PDB entry 7RYQ | electron microscopy, 4.60 A resolution (low resolution: residue-level contacts below are approximate; hydrogen-bond / salt-bridge calls are withheld) | chain B

# Chain B
Protein: KIF-binding protein
Organism: Homo sapiens
Reference sequence: Q96EK5 (KBP_HUMAN); residue numbers follow UniProt; this construct covers 1-621
Amino-acid sequence (621 residues; numbered 1 to 621; the number before each row is that of its first residue):
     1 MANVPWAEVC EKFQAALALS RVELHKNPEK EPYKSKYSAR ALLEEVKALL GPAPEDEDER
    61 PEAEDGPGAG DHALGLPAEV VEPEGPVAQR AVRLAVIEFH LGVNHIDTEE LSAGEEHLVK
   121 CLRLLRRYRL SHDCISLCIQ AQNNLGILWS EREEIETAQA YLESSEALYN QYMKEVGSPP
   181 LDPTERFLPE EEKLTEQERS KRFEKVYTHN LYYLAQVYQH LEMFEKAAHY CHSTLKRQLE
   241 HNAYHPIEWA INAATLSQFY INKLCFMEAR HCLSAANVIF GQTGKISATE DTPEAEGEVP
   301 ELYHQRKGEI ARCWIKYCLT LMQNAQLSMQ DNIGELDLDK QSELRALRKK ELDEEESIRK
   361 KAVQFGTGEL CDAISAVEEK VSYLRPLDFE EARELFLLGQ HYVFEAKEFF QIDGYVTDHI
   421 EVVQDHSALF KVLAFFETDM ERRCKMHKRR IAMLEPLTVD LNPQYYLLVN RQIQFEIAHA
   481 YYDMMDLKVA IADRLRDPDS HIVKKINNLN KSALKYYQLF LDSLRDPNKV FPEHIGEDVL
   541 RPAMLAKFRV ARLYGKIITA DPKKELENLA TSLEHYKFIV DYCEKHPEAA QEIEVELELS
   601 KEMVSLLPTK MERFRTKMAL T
Unresolved in the structure: 1-4, 23-31, 55-85, 129-134, 174-199, 283-300
Swiss-Prot annotation at these positions:
  - modified residue: S178 (Phosphoserine)

# In short
Chain B is KIF-binding protein (Homo sapiens); the structure, Cryo-EM map of KIFBP, was determined by electron
microscopy, deposited together with 7RSI, 7RSQ and 7RYP.
